PDB entry 9MM0 | electron microscopy, 2.19 A resolution | chains B and D of the 4 polymer chains in the assembly

[Chain B (and D)]
Molecule: Nitrogenase molybdenum-iron protein beta chain
Organism: Azotobacter vinelandii
Notes: EC 1.18.6.1; chain D of this document is another copy of the same molecule, construct and numbering; everything in this record applies to it too
UniProtKB: P07329 (NIFK_AZOVI); numbering as in UniProt (aligned over 1-523)
Chain sequence (523 residues; numbered 1 to 523; the number before each row is that of its first residue):
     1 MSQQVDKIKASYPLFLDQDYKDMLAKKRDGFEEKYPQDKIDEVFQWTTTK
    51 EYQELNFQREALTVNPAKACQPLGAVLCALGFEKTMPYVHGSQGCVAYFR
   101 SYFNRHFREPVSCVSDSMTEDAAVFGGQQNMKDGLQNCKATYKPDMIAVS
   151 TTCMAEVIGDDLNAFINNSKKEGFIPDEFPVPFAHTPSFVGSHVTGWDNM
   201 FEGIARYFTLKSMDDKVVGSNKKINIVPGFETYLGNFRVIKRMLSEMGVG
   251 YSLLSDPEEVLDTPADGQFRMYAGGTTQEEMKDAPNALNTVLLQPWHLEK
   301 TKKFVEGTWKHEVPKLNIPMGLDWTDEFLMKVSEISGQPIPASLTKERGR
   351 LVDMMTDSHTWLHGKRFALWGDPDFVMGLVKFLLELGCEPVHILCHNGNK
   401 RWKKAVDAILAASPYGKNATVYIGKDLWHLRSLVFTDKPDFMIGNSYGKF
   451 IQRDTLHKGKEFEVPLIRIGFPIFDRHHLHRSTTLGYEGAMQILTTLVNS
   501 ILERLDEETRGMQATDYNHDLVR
Unresolved in the structure: 1
UniProt features mapped onto this chain:
  - binding site ([8Fe-7S] cluster): Cys-70, Cys-95, Cys-153, Ser-188
Bound ions: fe(8)-S(7) cluster Fe: Cys-70, Cys-95, Cys-153, Ser-188 (shared with 3 residues of chain A); Fe ion site 1: Arg-108, Glu-109 (shared with Asp-353(D), Asp-357(D) of chain D); Fe ion site 2: Asp-353, Asp-357 (shared with Arg-108(D), Glu-109(D) of chain D)
Small-molecule neighbours: fe(8)-S(7) cluster (CLF): Cys-70, Pro-72, Ser-92, Gly-94, Cys-95, Tyr-98, Phe-99, Thr-152, Cys-153, Ser-188

[How chain B and chain D interact]
Contacting residue pairs (130; chain B residue first):
  Ser-11(B) with Tyr-517(D), hydrogen bond (backbone-side chain); Asn-518(D), hydrogen bond
  Tyr-12(B) with Glu-508(D); Tyr-517(D); Asn-518(D)
  Phe-15(B) with Tyr-517(D)
  Leu-16(B) with Ala-514(D); Thr-515(D)
  Lys-34(B) with Gln-513(D), hydrogen bond
  Gln-37(B) with Gln-513(D), hydrogen bond
  Arg-105(B) with Val-522(D)
  Arg-108(B) with Asp-357(D); Arg-523(D), hydrogen bond (side chain-backbone)
  Glu-109(B) with Asp-353(D)
  Arg-238(B) with Arg-350(D)
  Glu-259(B) with Lys-346(D), salt bridge; Arg-350(D), salt bridge
  Asp-262(B) with Arg-350(D), salt bridge
  Pro-264(B) with Lys-346(D); Gly-349(D); Arg-350(D)
  Ala-265(B) with Gly-349(D), hydrogen bond (backbone-backbone); Val-352(D); Asp-353(D)
  Lys-346(B) with Glu-259(D), salt bridge; Pro-264(D)
  Gly-349(B) with Pro-264(D); Ala-265(D), hydrogen bond (backbone-backbone)
  Arg-350(B) with Arg-238(D); Glu-259(D), salt bridge; Asp-262(D), salt bridge; Pro-264(D); Arg-481(D)
  Val-352(B) with Ala-265(D)
  Asp-353(B) with Glu-109(D); Ala-265(D)
  Met-354(B) with His-478(D); Arg-481(D)
  Asp-357(B) with Arg-108(D); His-477(D); His-478(D)
  Ser-358(B) with His-477(D), hydrogen bond; His-478(D), hydrogen bond
  Trp-361(B) with His-477(D)
  Ser-446(B) with Leu-521(D)
  Tyr-447(B) with Leu-521(D), hydrophobic
  Lys-449(B) with Asp-506(D), salt bridge; His-519(D); Asp-520(D), hydrogen bond (side chain-backbone)
  Gln-452(B) with Arg-510(D)
  Arg-453(B) with Arg-510(D); Met-512(D); Asp-516(D)
  Asp-454(B) with Met-512(D)
  Leu-456(B) with Arg-510(D)
  His-457(B) with Met-512(D)
  Glu-463(B) with Arg-510(D)
  Arg-468(B) with Asp-506(D), salt bridge
  Phe-474(B) with Leu-521(D); Val-522(D); Arg-523(D), hydrogen bond (backbone-backbone)
  Asp-475(B) with Leu-502(D); Asp-506(D); Leu-521(D), hydrogen bond (backbone-backbone); Arg-523(D)
  Arg-476(B) with Asn-499(D); Leu-502(D); Glu-503(D), salt bridge; Asp-506(D), salt bridge
  His-477(B) with Asp-357(D); Ser-358(D), hydrogen bond; Trp-361(D); Thr-495(D); Val-498(D); Asn-499(D), hydrogen bond (backbone-side chain); Leu-502(D); Arg-523(D), hydrogen bond (side chain-backbone)
  His-478(B) with Met-354(D); Asp-357(D); Ser-358(D), hydrogen bond; Leu-494(D)
  Leu-479(B) with Asn-499(D)
  Arg-481(B) with Met-354(D); Met-491(D)
  Met-491(B) with Arg-481(D)
  Leu-494(B) with His-478(D)
  Thr-495(B) with His-477(D)
  Val-498(B) with His-477(D)
  Asn-499(B) with Arg-476(D); His-477(D), hydrogen bond (side chain-backbone); Leu-479(D)
  Leu-502(B) with Asp-475(D); Arg-476(D); His-477(D)
  Glu-503(B) with Arg-476(D)
  Asp-506(B) with Lys-449(D), salt bridge; Arg-468(D), salt bridge; Asp-475(D); Arg-476(D), salt bridge
  Glu-508(B) with Tyr-12(D)
  Arg-510(B) with Gln-452(D); Arg-453(D); Leu-456(D); Glu-463(D)
  Met-512(B) with Arg-453(D); Asp-454(D); His-457(D)
  Gln-513(B) with Lys-34(D), hydrogen bond; Gln-37(D), hydrogen bond
  Ala-514(B) with Leu-16(D)
  Asp-516(B) with Arg-453(D)
  Tyr-517(B) with Ser-11(D), hydrogen bond (side chain-backbone); Tyr-12(D); Phe-15(D); Leu-16(D)
  Asn-518(B) with Ser-11(D), hydrogen bond; Tyr-12(D)
  His-519(B) with Lys-449(D)
  Asp-520(B) with Lys-449(D), hydrogen bond (backbone-side chain)
  Leu-521(B) with Ser-446(D); Tyr-447(D), hydrophobic; Phe-450(D), hydrophobic; Phe-474(D); Asp-475(D)
  Val-522(B) with Arg-105(D); Phe-474(D)
  Arg-523(B) with Arg-108(D), hydrogen bond (backbone-side chain); Phe-474(D), hydrogen bond (backbone-backbone); Asp-475(D); His-477(D), hydrogen bond (backbone-side chain)
Interface residues without a listed pair, chain B (67 interface residues in all): Pro-13, Thr-263, Phe-450, Leu-505, Thr-509, Thr-515
Interface residues without a listed pair, chain D (67 interface residues in all): Pro-13, Thr-263, Leu-505, Thr-509

[Overview]
The chain B/chain D interface involves 67 residues from each chain; the contacts include 25 hydrogen bonds and
13 salt bridges. Polar pairs include Glu-259(B)/Lys-346(D), Glu-259(B)/Arg-350(D) and Asp-262(B)/Arg-350(D).
Chain B binds fe(8)-S(7) cluster. From UniProt: 4 [8Fe-7S] cluster-binding residues on chain B.
Both chains are Nitrogenase molybdenum-iron protein beta chain (Azotobacter vinelandii). Entry 9MM0
(Azotobacter vinelandii Reduced MoFeP (C1 symmetry) obtained using the SPT Labtech chameleon of 60 mM sodium
...) was determined by electron microscopy, deposited together with 9CQM, 9CQN, 9CQO, 9CQP, 9CQQ, 9CQR and 12
further entries.
